6Q7R - chain A; structure by X-ray diffraction, 1.50 A resolution.

# Chain A
Molecule: OE1.3
From: Pyrococcus horikoshii
UniProt: O58216 (O58216_PYRHO); residue numbers follow UniProt; this construct covers 1-232
Chain sequence (242 residues; row label = number of the first residue in the row):
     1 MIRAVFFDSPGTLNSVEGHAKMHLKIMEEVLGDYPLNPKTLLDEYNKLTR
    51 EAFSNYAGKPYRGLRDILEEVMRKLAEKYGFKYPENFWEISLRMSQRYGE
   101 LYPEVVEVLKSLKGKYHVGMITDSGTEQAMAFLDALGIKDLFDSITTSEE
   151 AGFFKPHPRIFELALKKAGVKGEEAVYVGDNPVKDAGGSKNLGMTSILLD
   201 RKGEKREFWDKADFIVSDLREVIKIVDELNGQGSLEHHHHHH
Not modelled in the structure: 184-187, 234-242
Sequence notes: conflict Ser9 (Phe in O58216), Pro10 (Val in O58216), Asn14 (Leu in O58216), His19 (Glu in O58216), Met22 (Thr in O58216), Asn46 (Glu in O58216), Gly63 (Pro in O58216), Leu64 (Ile in O58216), Leu68 (Glu in O58216), Ser91 (His in O58216), Ser95 (His in O58216), Gly125 (Asp in O58216), Gln128 (Tyr in O58216), Ala129 (Leu in O58216), Phe132 (His in O58216), Ala186 (Cys in O58216), Ala212 (Cys in O58216); expression tag (233-242)
Modified positions: His23 (N1-methylated histidine; MHS)
Covalently attached groups: 1-phenylethanone (AC0) linked to His23
Residues lining bound ligands: 1-phenylethanone (AC0): Asn14, His19, Met22, Ile26, Met94, Ser95, Tyr98, Gly99

# In short
Covalently linked 1-phenylethanone: at His23.
Chain A is OE1.3 (Pyrococcus horikoshii); the structure, Crystal structure of OE1.3 alkylated with the
mechanistic inhibitor 2-bromoacetophenone, was determined by X-ray diffraction (same publication as 6Q7N,
6Q7O, 6Q7P and 6Q7Q).
